Entry 2MKP (solution NMR); this record covers chains C and I.

[Chain C]
Protein: Troponin C, slow skeletal and cardiac muscles
From: Homo sapiens
UniProtKB: P63316 (TNNC1_HUMAN); residues 1-89 here = UniProt positions 1-89
Chain sequence (89 residues; numbered 1 to 89; the number before each row is that of its first residue):
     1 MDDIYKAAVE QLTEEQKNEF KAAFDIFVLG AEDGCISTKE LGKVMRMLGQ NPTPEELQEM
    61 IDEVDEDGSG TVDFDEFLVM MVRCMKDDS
Bound ions: Ca2+: D65, D67, S69, T71, E76
Curated features (UniProtKB/Swiss-Prot):
  - binding site (Ca(2+)): D65, D67, S69, T71, E76
  - modified residue: M1 (N-acetylmethionine)
  - natural variant: A8 (A8V: In CMH13), L29 (L29Q: In CMH13), C84 (C84Y: In CMH13)

[Chain I]
Protein: Troponin I, fast skeletal muscle
From: Homo sapiens
UniProtKB: P48788 (TNNI2_HUMAN); residues 115-131 here correspond to UniProt positions 116-132 (UniProt number = residue number + 1)
Chain sequence (17 residues; each row starts with the number of its first residue):
   115 RMSADAMLKA LLGSKHK
Curated features (UniProtKB/Swiss-Prot):
  - modified residue: S117 (Phosphoserine)

[Interface between chain C and chain I]
Residue-residue contacts (27; chain C residue first):
  N18(C) with K129(I)
  E19(C) with L126(I); H130(I)
  A22(C) with L126(I)
  A23(C) with M121(I); L126(I)
  I26(C) with L125(I)
  V44(C) with L125(I)
  M45(C) with R115(I); M116(I)
  M47(C) with A124(I); L125(I)
  L48(C) with M116(I); A120(I); M121(I); A124(I); L125(I)
  Q50(C) with R115(I)
  P52(C) with R115(I)
  E56(C) with R115(I)
  F77(C) with M121(I)
  M81(C) with A118(I); M121(I)
  C84(C) with S117(I); A118(I)
  M85(C) with D119(I)
  D87(C) with S117(I)
Interface residues without a listed pair, chain C (20 interface residues in all): F20, M80, K86
Interface residues without a listed pair, chain I (14 interface residues in all): L122, K131

[Overview]
20 residues of chain C face 14 of chain I across their interface. D65(C), D67(C), S69(C), T71(C) and E76(C)
form the Ca2+ site. Curated annotation (UniProt) lists 5 Ca2+-binding residues on chain C.
Chain C is Troponin C, slow skeletal and cardiac muscles and chain I is Troponin I, fast skeletal muscle, both
from Homo sapiens; the structure, N domain of cardiac troponin C bound to the switch fragment of fast skeletal
troponin I ..., was determined by solution NMR.
